Entry 4PHD (X-ray diffraction, 2.21 A resolution); this record covers chains A and T of the 4 polymer chains in the assembly.

== Chain A ==
Name: DNA polymerase beta
Organism: Homo sapiens
Notes: EC 2.7.7.7, 4.2.99.-
UniProtKB: P06746 (DPOLB_HUMAN); residue numbers follow UniProt; this construct covers 7-335
Sequence (329 residues; numbered 7 to 335; the number before each row is that of its first residue):
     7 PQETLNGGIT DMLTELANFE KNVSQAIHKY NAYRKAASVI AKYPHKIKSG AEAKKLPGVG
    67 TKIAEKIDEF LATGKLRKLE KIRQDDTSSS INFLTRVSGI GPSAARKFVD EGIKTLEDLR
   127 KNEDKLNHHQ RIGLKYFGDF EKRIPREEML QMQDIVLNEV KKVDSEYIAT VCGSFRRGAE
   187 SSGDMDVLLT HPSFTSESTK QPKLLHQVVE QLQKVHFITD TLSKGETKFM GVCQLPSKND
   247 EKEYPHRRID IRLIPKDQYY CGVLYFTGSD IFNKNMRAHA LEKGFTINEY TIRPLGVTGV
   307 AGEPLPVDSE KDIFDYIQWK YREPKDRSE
Not modelled in the structure: 205-206, 245
Curated features (UniProtKB/Swiss-Prot):
  - region: Arg-183 to Asp-192 (DNA-binding)
  - active site: Lys-72 (Nucleophile)
  - binding site (K(+)): Lys-60, Leu-62, Val-65, Thr-101, Val-103, Ile-106
  - binding site (Na(+)): Lys-60, Leu-62, Val-65, Thr-101, Val-103, Ile-106
  - binding site (dATP): Arg-149, Ser-180, Arg-183, Gly-189, Asp-190
  - binding site (dCTP): Arg-149, Ser-180, Arg-183, Gly-189, Asp-190
  - binding site (dGTP): Arg-149, Ser-180, Arg-183, Gly-189, Asp-190, Asp-192
  - binding site (dTTP): Arg-149, Ser-180, Arg-183, Gly-189, Asp-190
  - binding site (Mg(2+)): Asp-190, Asp-192, Asp-256
  - modified residue: Lys-72 (N6-acetyllysine), Arg-83 (Omega-N-methylarginine), Arg-152 (Omega-N-methylarginine)
  - cross-link (Glycyl lysine isopeptide (Lys-Gly)): Lys-41 (interchain with G-Cter in ubiquitin), Lys-61 (interchain with G-Cter in ubiquitin), Lys-81 (interchain with G-Cter in ubiquitin)
  - natural variant: Leu-22 (L22P: Found in a gastric cancer sample; uncertain significance), Tyr-39 (Y39C: Found in a gastric cancer sample; uncertain significance), Gly-118 (G118V: Decreased DNA-directed DNA polymerase activity), Arg-137 (R137Q: Decreased function in base-excision repair), Arg-149 (R149I: Decreased DNA-directed DNA polymerase activity), Asp-160 (D160N: Found in a gastric cancer sample; uncertain significance), Cys-239 (C239R: Found in a gastric cancer sample; uncertain significance), Lys-289 (K289M: Found in a colon cancer sample; uncertain significance), Asn-294 (N294D: Found in a gastric cancer sample; uncertain significance), Glu-295 (E295K: Found in a gastric cancer sample; uncertain significance)
  - mutagenesis: Phe-25 (F25W: No effect on 5'-dRP lyase activity. Decreased ssDNA binding), His-34 (H34G: Decreased 5'-dRP lyase activity. Decreased ssDNA binding), Lys-35 (K35A: Decreased 5'-dRP lyase activity. Decreased ssDNA binding. Loss of 5'-dRP lyase activity; when associated with A-68 and A-72. Decreased ssDNA binding; when associated with A-68 and A-72 ...), Tyr-39 (Y39F: No effect on 5'-dRP lyase activity; Y39Q: Abolishes DNA polymerase and 5'-dRP lyase activity), Lys-41 (K41R: Abolishes ubiquitination; when associated with R-61 and R-81), Lys-60 (K60A: Decreased 5'-dRP lyase activity. Decreased ssDNA binding), Lys-61 (K61R: Abolishes ubiquitination; when associated with R-41 and R-81), Lys-68 (K68A: No effect on 5'-dRP lyase activity. Decreased ssDNA binding. Loss of 5'-dRP lyase activity; when associated with A-35 and A-72. Decreased ssDNA binding; when associated with A-35 and A-72 ...), Glu-71 (E71Q: No effect on 5'-dRP lyase activity. No effect on structure shown by circular dichroism. No effect on ssDNA binding), Lys-72 (K72A: Severely reduced 5'-dRP lyase activity. Does not affect ssDNA binding. Loss of 5'-dRP lyase activity; when associated with A-35 and A-68. Decreased ssDNA binding ...), Glu-75 (E75A: Slightly decreased 5'-dRP lyase activity. Decreased ssDNA binding. No effect on structure shown by circular dichroism), Lys-81 (K81R: Abolishes ubiquitination; when associated with R-41 and R-61), 5 further mutagenesis entries in UniProt
Metal / ion sites: Na+ site 1: Lys-60, Leu-62, Val-65 (shared with 1 residue of chain D); Na+ site 2: Thr-101, Val-103, Ile-106 (shared with 1 residue of chain P); Mn2+ site 1: Asp-190, Asp-192 (together with 0KX); Mn2+ site 2: Asp-190, Asp-192, Asp-256 (together with 0KX) (shared with 1 residue of chain P)
Small-molecule neighbours: 0KX (2'-deoxy-5'-O-[(R)-hydroxy{[(R)-hydroxy(phosphonooxy)phosphoryl]amino}phosphoryl]cytidine): Arg-149, Gly-179, Ser-180, Arg-183, Ser-188, Gly-189, Asp-190, Asp-192, Tyr-271, Phe-272, Thr-273, Gly-274, Ser-275, Asp-276, Asn-279
What the authors report for this chain:
  - Mn2+ coordination: Asp-256
  - binding site for the 16-nt DNA strand (chain T): Tyr-271
  - binding site for 0KX: Asn-279

== Chain T ==
Molecule: 16-nt DNA strand
Sequence (16 nucleotides; row label = number of the first residue in the row):
     1 CCGACATCGC ATCAGC

== Interface between chain A and chain T ==
Residue-residue contacts (19):
  His-34(A) / DC5(T)  stacking on the base
  Asn-133(A) / DT12(T)  phosphate contact
  His-134(A) / DT12(T)  phosphate contact
  Leu-228(A) / DA11(T)  sugar contact
  Ser-229(A) / DC10(T)  phosphate contact
  Ser-229(A) / DA11(T)  sugar contact
  Lys-230(A) / DC10(T)  hydrogen bond to the phosphate
  Lys-230(A) / DA11(T)  hydrogen bond to the phosphate
  Gly-231(A) / DC10(T)  phosphate contact
  Glu-232(A) / DC10(T)  hydrogen bond to the phosphate
  Thr-233(A) / DG9(T)  hydrogen bond to the phosphate
  Thr-233(A) / DC10(T)  hydrogen bond to the phosphate
  Lys-234(A) / DG9(T)  hydrogen bond to the base
  Lys-234(A) / DC10(T)  hydrogen bond to the phosphate
  Arg-258(A) / DG9(T)  sugar contact
  Tyr-271(A) / DA6(T)  hydrogen bond to the base
  Lys-280(A) / DA6(T)  phosphate contact
  Arg-283(A) / DA6(T)  salt bridge to the phosphate
  Tyr-296(A) / DC8(T)  phosphate contact
Interface residues without a listed pair, chain A (16 interface residues in all): Leu-287
Interface residues without a listed pair, chain T (8 interface residues in all): DT7

== In short ==
16 residues of chain A face 8 of chain T across their interface; the contacts include 8 hydrogen bonds, 1 salt
bridge and 1 aromatic stacking contact. Polar pairs include Lys-234(A)/DG9(T), Tyr-271(A)/DA6(T) and
Lys-230(A)/DC10(T). The paper reports a binding site for the 16-nt DNA strand (chain T) at Tyr-271(A); a
binding site for 0KX at Asn-279(A).
Chain A is DNA polymerase beta (Homo sapiens) and chain T is a 16-nt DNA strand; the structure, Structure of
human DNA polymerase beta complexed with A in the template base paired with incoming ..., was determined by
X-ray diffraction (same publication as 4PGQ, 4PGX and 4PHA).
